Entry 8P53 (electron microscopy, 2.70 A resolution); this record covers chains A and B of the 6 polymer chains in the assembly.

[Chain A (and B)]
Name: Antiactivator FleN
Organism: Pseudomonas aeruginosa PAO1
Notes: chain B of this document is another copy of the same molecule, construct and numbering; everything in this record applies to it too
Reference sequence: G3XD64 (FLEN_PSEAE); residue numbers follow UniProt; this construct covers 2-280
Chain sequence (307 residues; each row starts with the number of its first residue; numbers below 1 keep their minus sign (Met-26 is residue -26)):
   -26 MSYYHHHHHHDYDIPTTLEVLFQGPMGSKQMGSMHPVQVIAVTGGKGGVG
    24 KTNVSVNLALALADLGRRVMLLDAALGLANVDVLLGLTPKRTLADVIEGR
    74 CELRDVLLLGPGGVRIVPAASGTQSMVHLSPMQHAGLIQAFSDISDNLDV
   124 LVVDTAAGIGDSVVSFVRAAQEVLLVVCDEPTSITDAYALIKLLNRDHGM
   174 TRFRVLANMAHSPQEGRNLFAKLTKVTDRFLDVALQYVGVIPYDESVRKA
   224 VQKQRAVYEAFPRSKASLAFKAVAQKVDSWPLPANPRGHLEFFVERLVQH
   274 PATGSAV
Not modelled in the structure: -26 to 6, 275-280
Construct notes: initiating methionine (-26); expression tag (-25 to 1); engineered mutation Ala48 (Asp in G3XD64)
Ion coordination: Mg2+: Thr25 (together with AMP-PCP)
Small-molecule neighbours:
  - AMP-PCP (ACP; phosphomethylphosphonic acid adenylate ester), molecule 1: Lys19, Gly20, Gly21, Val22, Gly23, Lys24, Thr25, Asn26, Asn53, Ala130, Asn181, Met182, Ile214, Pro215, Tyr216, Asp217, Val220, Arg221, Val224
  - AMP-PCP (ACP), molecule 2: Lys19, Gly20, Glu153
Swiss-Prot annotation at these positions:
  - binding site (ATP): Lys19 to Asn26, Glu153, Asn181, Pro215 to Asp217, Arg221

[How chain A and chain B interact]
Pairs across the interface (47; chain A residue first):
  Gly20(A) - Gly20(B)
  Gly20(A) - Gly21(B)
  Gly21(A) - Gly20(B)
  Gly21(A) - Gly21(B)
  Gly50(A) - Ile132(B)
  Leu51(A) - Ile132(B)  hydrophobic
  Leu51(A) - Asp159(B)
  Leu51(A) - Ala162(B)  hydrophobic
  Asn53(A) - Thr155(B)
  Asn53(A) - Asp159(B)
  Val56(A) - Pro154(B)  hydrophobic
  Val56(A) - Thr155(B)
  Leu57(A) - Thr155(B)
  Ser94(A) - Thr158(B)
  Gly95(A) - Ile132(B)
  Gly95(A) - Lys165(B)  hydrogen bond (backbone-side chain)
  Gly95(A) - Arg169(B)
  Gln97(A) - Arg169(B)
  Val100(A) - Ile132(B)
  Val100(A) - Gly133(B)
  His101(A) - His101(B)
  Ile132(A) - Gly50(B)
  Ile132(A) - Leu51(B)  hydrophobic
  Ile132(A) - Gly95(B)
  Ile132(A) - Val100(B)
  Gly133(A) - Val100(B)
  Asp152(A) - Gln225(B)  hydrogen bond (backbone-side chain)
  Glu153(A) - Gln225(B)
  Pro154(A) - Val56(B)  hydrophobic
  Pro154(A) - Val224(B)
  Pro154(A) - Gln227(B)
  Thr155(A) - Asn53(B)
  Thr155(A) - Val56(B)
  Thr155(A) - Leu57(B)
  Thr158(A) - Ser94(B)
  Asp159(A) - Leu51(B)
  Asp159(A) - Asn53(B)
  Ala162(A) - Leu51(B)  hydrophobic
  Lys165(A) - Gly95(B)  hydrogen bond (side chain-backbone)
  Arg169(A) - Gly95(B)  hydrogen bond (side chain-backbone)
  Arg169(A) - Gln97(B)
  His184(A) - Arg221(B)  hydrogen bond
  Arg221(A) - His184(B)  hydrogen bond
  Val224(A) - Pro154(B)
  Gln225(A) - Asp152(B)  hydrogen bond (side chain-backbone)
  Gln225(A) - Glu153(B)
  Gln227(A) - Pro154(B)
Interface residues without a listed pair, chain A (33 interface residues in all): Lys19, Ala130, Gly131, Asp170, Tyr216
Interface residues without a listed pair, chain B (34 interface residues in all): Gly18, Lys19, Ala130, Gly131, Asp170, Tyr216

[Summary]
Chain A and chain B form an interface of 33 and 34 residues respectively; the contacts include 7 hydrogen
bonds. Among the polar pairs are Gly95(A)-Lys165(B), Asp152(A)-Gln225(B) and Arg169(A)-Gly95(B). Bound to
chain A: AMP-PCP. Curated annotation (UniProt) lists 14 ATP-binding residues on chain A.
Chain A and chain B are both Antiactivator FleN (Pseudomonas aeruginosa PAO1); the structure, Cryo-EM
structure of the c-di-GMP-free FleQ-FleN master regulator complex of P. aeruginosa, was determined by electron
microscopy (same publication as 8PB9).
